PDB entry 5BTG | X-ray diffraction, 2.50 A resolution | chains D and H of the 8 polymer chains in the assembly

== Chain D ==
Molecule: DNA gyrase subunit B
Source organism: Mycobacterium tuberculosis (strain ATCC 25618 / H37Rv)
Notes: EC 5.99.1.3; fragment: GyrB 426-675 with N-terminal SNA tag
UniProt: P9WG45 (GYRB_MYCTU); residues 426-675 here = UniProt positions 426-675
Sequence (253 residues; row label = number of the first residue in the row):
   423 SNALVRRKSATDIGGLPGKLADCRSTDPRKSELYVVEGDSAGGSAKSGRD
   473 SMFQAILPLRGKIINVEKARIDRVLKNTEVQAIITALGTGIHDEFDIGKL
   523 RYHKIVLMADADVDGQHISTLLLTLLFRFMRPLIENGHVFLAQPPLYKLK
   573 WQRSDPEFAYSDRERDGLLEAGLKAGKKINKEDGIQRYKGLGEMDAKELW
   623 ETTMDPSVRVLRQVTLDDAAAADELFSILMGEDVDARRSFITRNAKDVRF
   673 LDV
Disordered / not traced: 423, 432-436
Differences from the reference sequence: expression tag (423-425)
Curated features (UniProtKB/Swiss-Prot):
  - binding site (Mg(2+)): Glu-459, Asp-532, Asp-534
  - site (Interaction with DNA): Lys-484, Asn-487
  - mutagenesis: Asp-472 (D472H: No supercoiling activity), Arg-482 (R482K: Increased susceptibility to fluoroquinolones, half supercoiling activity, no fluoroquinolone-induced DNA cleavage (makes sequence more like E.coli)), Asn-499 (N499D: 17-fold increased resistance to fluoroquinolones, slightly increased DNA cleavage in absence of drugs), Asp-577 (D577A: 37% supercoiling, 54% decatenation, 126% DNA cleavage in presence of norfloxacin; D577R: <2% supercoiling, 4% decatenation), Glu-620 to Asp-627 (<3% supercoiling, 18% decatenation, 75% DNA cleavage in presence of norfloxacin), Glu-620 (E620A: 15% supercoiling, 19% decatenation, 143% DNA cleavage in presence of norfloxacin; E620R: 10% supercoiling, 7% decatenation), Glu-623 (E623A: 18% supercoiling, 11% decatenation, 131% DNA cleavage in presence of norfloxacin; E623R: <2% supercoiling, 2% decatenation), Asp-627 (D627A: 13% supercoiling, 10% decatenation, 42% DNA cleavage in presence of norfloxacin; D627R: <2% supercoiling, 3% decatenation)
Ion coordination: Mg2+: Asp-532, Asp-534
Residues lining bound ligands: Levofloxacin (LFX; (3S)-9-fluoro-3-methyl-10-(4-methylpiperazin-1-yl)-7-oxo-2,3-dihydro-7H-[1,4]oxazino[2,3,4-ij]quinoline-6-carboxylic acid): Arg-482, Gly-483, Thr-500, Glu-501
Reported in the primary citation:
  - binding site for Levofloxacin: Thr-500, Glu-501

== Chain H ==
Molecule: DNA substrate 24-mer GGTCATGAATGACTATGCACGTAA
Source organism: synthetic construct
Sequence (24 nucleotides; each row starts with the number of its first residue):
     1 GGTCATGAATGACTATGCACGTAA
Disordered / not traced: 1-2, 24

== How chain D and chain H interact ==
Contacting residue pairs (9; chain D residue first):
  Glu-459(D) / DT10(H)  phosphate contact
  Asp-461(D) / DG11(H)  phosphate contact
  Asp-461(D) / DA12(H)  sugar contact
  Gly-483(D) / DT10(H)  base contact
  Lys-484(D) / DA9(H)  base contact
  Lys-484(D) / DT10(H)  hydrogen bond to the base
  Asp-536(D) / DA9(H)  sugar contact
  Asp-536(D) / DT10(H)  sugar contact
  Ile-540(D) / DT10(H)  phosphate contact
Other interface residues (no listed pair), chain D (7 interface residues in all): Lys-441

== In short ==
7 residues of chain D face 4 of chain H across their interface, with 1 hydrogen bond. The hydrogen-bonded pair
is Lys-484(D)/DT10(H). Chain D binds Levofloxacin. Asp-532(D) and Asp-534(D) form the Mg2+ site. From UniProt:
3 Mg2+-binding residues and 12 mutagenesis sites on chain D. The paper reports a binding site for Levofloxacin
at Thr-500(D) and Glu-501(D).
Chain D is DNA gyrase subunit B (Mycobacterium tuberculosis (strain ATCC 25618 / H37Rv)) and chain H is DNA
substrate 24-mer GGTCATGAATGACTATGCACGTAA (synthetic construct); the structure, Crystal structure of a
topoisomerase II complex, was determined by X-ray diffraction (same publication as 5BS8, 5BTA, 5BTC, 5BTD,
5BTF, 5BTI, 5BTL and 5BTN).
